8D3R - chains A and P of the 5 polymer chains in the assembly; structure by electron microscopy, 3.04 A resolution.

[Chain A]
Name: DNA polymerase subunit gamma-1
Organism: Homo sapiens
Notes: EC 2.7.7.7
UniProt: P54098 (DPOG1_HUMAN); numbering as in UniProt (aligned over 1-1239)
Sequence (1239 residues; numbered 1 to 1239; the number before each row is that of its first residue):
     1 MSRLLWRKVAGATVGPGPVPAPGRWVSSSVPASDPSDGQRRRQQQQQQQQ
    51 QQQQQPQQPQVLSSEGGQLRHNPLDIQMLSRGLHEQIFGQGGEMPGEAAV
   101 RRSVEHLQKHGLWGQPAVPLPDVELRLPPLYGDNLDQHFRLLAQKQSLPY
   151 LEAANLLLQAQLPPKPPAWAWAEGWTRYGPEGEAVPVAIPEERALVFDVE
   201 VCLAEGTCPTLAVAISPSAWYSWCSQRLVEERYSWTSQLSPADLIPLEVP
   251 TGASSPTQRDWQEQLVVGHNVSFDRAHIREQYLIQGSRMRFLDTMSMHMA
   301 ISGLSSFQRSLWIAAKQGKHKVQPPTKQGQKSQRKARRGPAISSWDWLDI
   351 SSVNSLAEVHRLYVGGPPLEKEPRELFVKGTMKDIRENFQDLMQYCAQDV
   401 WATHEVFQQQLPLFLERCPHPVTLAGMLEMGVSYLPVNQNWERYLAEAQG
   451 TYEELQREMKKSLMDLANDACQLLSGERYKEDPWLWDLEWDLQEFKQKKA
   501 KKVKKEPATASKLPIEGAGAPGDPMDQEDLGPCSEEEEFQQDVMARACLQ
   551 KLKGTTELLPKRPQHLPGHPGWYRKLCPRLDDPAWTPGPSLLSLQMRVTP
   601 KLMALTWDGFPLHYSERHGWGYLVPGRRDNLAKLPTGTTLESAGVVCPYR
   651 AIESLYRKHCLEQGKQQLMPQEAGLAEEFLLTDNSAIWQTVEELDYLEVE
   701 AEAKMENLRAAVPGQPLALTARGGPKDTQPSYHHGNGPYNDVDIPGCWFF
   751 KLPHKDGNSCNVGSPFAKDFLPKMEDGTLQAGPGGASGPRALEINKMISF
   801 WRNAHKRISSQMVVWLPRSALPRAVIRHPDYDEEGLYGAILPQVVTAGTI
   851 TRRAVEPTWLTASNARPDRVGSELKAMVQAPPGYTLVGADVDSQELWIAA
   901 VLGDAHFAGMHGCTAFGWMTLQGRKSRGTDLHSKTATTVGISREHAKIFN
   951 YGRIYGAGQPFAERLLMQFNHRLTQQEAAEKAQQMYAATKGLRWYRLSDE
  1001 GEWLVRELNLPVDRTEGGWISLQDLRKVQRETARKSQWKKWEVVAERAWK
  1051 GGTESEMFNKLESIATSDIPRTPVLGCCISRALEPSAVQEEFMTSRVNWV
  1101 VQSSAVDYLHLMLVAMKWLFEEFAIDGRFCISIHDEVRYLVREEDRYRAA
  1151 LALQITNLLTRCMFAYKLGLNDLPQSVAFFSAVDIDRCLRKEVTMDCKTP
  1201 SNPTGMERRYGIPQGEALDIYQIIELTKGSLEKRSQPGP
Unresolved in the structure: 1-68, 252-260, 317-340, 500-531, 628-644, 664-731, 990-1048, 1236-1239
Cystine bridges: Cys418-Cys1077
Metal / ion sites: Ca2+: Asp1135 (together with 2'-deoxycytidine-5'-triphosphate)
Small-molecule neighbours: 2'-deoxycytidine-5'-triphosphate (DCP): Val891, Ser893, Gln894, Glu895, His932, Arg943, Lys947, Ile948, Tyr951, Tyr955, His1134, Asp1135

[Chain P]
Molecule: 24-nt DNA strand
Sequence (24 nucleotides; each row starts with the number of its first residue):
     1 CGAAAACGACGGCCAGTGCCATAT
Unresolved in the structure: 1-2

[Chain A / chain P interface]
Pairs across the interface (19; chain A residue first):
  Arg562(A) - DG11(P)  hydrogen bond to the phosphate
  Arg562(A) - DG12(P)  salt bridge to the phosphate
  Arg579(A) - DG12(P)  salt bridge to the phosphate
  His754(A) - DC20(P)  salt bridge to the phosphate
  Asn761(A) - DC19(P)  hydrogen bond to the phosphate
  Val762(A) - DC19(P)  phosphate contact
  Val762(A) - DC20(P)  phosphate contact
  Gly763(A) - DC19(P)  hydrogen bond to the phosphate
  Gly763(A) - DC20(P)  hydrogen bond to the phosphate
  Ala767(A) - DA21(P)  phosphate contact
  Lys768(A) - DA21(P)  hydrogen bond to the phosphate
  Ser799(A) - DA21(P)  hydrogen bond to the phosphate
  Ser799(A) - DT22(P)  hydrogen bond to the phosphate
  Phe800(A) - DA23(P)  phosphate contact
  Thr861(A) - DT24(P)  phosphate contact
  Ala862(A) - DT24(P)  hydrogen bond to the phosphate
  Ser863(A) - DA23(P)  hydrogen bond to the phosphate
  Ser863(A) - DT24(P)  phosphate contact
  His1134(A) - DT24(P)  salt bridge to the phosphate
Also at the interface, not in a pair above, chain A (16 interface residues in all): Ser764, Arg869

[Summary]
16 residues of chain A face 8 of chain P across their interface; the contacts include 9 hydrogen bonds and 4
salt bridges. Polar contacts include Arg562(A)-DG11(P), Asn761(A)-DC19(P) and Gly763(A)-DC19(P). Ligands of
chain A: 2'-deoxycytidine-5'-triphosphate.
Chain A is DNA polymerase subunit gamma-1 (Homo sapiens) and chain P is a 24-nt DNA strand; the structure,
Human mitochondrial DNA polymerase gamma ternary complex with GT basepair in intermediate conformer, was
determined by electron microscopy (same publication as 8D33, 8D37 and 8D42).
